7AF3 - chains 1 and M of the 9 polymer chains in the assembly; structure by electron microscopy, 2.82 A resolution.

Chain 1:
Molecule: 16S rRNA (head)
Source organism: Escherichia coli
Sequence (1541 nucleotides; each row starts with the number of its first residue):
     1 AAAUUGAAGAGUUUGAUCAUGGCUCAGAUUGAACGCUGGCGGCAGGCCUA
    51 ACACAUGCAAGUCGAACGGUAACAGGAAGAAGCUUGCUUCUUUGCUGACG
   101 AGUGGCGGACGGGUGAGUAAUGUCUGGGAAACUGCCUGAUGGAGGGGGAU
   151 AACUACUGGAAACGGUAGCUAAUACCGCAUAACGUCGCAAGACCAAAGAG
   201 GGGGACCUUCGGGCCUCUUGCCAUCGGAUGUGCCCAGAUGGGAUUAGCUA
   251 GUAGGUGGGGUAACGGCUCACCUAGGCGACGAUCCCUAGCUGGUCUGAGA
   301 GGAUGACCAGCCACACUGGAACUGAGACACGGUCCAGACUCCUACGGGAG
   351 GCAGCAGUGGGGAAUAUUGCACAAUGGGCGCAAGCCUGAUGCAGCCAUGC
   401 CGCGUGUAUGAAGAAGGCCUUCGGGUUGUAAAGUACUUUCAGCGGGGAGG
   451 AAGGGAGUAAAGUUAAUACCUUUGCUCAUUGACGUUACCCGCAGAAGAAG
   501 CACCGGCUAACUCCGUGCCAGCAGCCXCGGUAAUACGGAGGGUGCAAGCG
   551 UUAAUCGGAAUUACUGGGCGUAAAGCGCACGCAGGCGGUUUGUUAAGUCA
   601 GAUGUGAAAUCCCCGGGCUCAACCUGGGAACUGCAUCUGAUACUGGCAAG
   651 CUUGAGUCUCGUAGAGGGGGGUAGAAUUCCAGGUGUAGCGGUGAAAUGCG
   701 UAGAGAUCUGGAGGAAUACCGGUGGCGAAGGCGGCCCCCUGGACGAAGAC
   751 UGACGCUCAGGUGCGAAAGCGUGGGGAGCAAACAGGAUUAGAUACCCUGG
   801 UAGUCCACGCCGUAAACGAUGUCGACUUGGAGGUUGUGCCCUUGAGGCGU
   851 GGCUUCCGGAGCUAACGCGUUAAGUCGACCGCCUGGGGAGUACGGCCGCA
   901 AGGUUAAAACUCAAAUGAAUUGACGGGGGCCCGCACAAGCGGUGGAGCAU
   951 GUGGUUUAAUUCGAUGXAACGCGAAGAACCUUACCUGGUCUUGACAUCCA
  1001 CGGAAGUUUUCAGAGAUGAGAAUGUGCCUUCGGGAACCGUGAGACAGGUG
  1051 CUGCAUGGCUGUCGUCAGCUCGUGUUGUGAAAUGUUGGGUUAAGUCCCGC
  1101 AACGAGCGCAACCCUUAUCCUUUGUUGCCAGCGGUCCGGCCGGGAACUCA
  1151 AAGGAGACUGCCAGUGAUAAACUGGAGGAAGGUGGGGAUGACGUCAAGUC
  1201 AUCAUGGCCCUUACGACCAGGGCUACACACGUGCUACAAUGGCGCAUACA
  1251 AAGAGAAGCGACCUCGCGAGAGCAAGCGGACCUCAUAAAGUGCGUCGUAG
  1301 UCCGGAUUGGAGUCUGCAACUCGACUCCAUGAAGUCGGAAUCGCUAGUAA
  1351 UCGUGGAUCAGAAUGCCACGGUGAAUACGUUCCCGGCCUUGUACACACCG
  1401 CCCGUXACACCAUGGGAGUGGGUUGCAAAAGAAGUAGGUAGCUUAACCUU
  1451 CGGGAGGGCGCUUACCACUUUGUGAUUCAUGACUGGGGUGAAGUCGUAAC
  1501 AAGGUAACCGUAGGGGAACCUGCGGUUGGAUCACCUCCUUA
Not modelled in the structure: 1-930, 1387-1541
Modified / non-standard residues: PSU (pseudouridine-5'-monophosphate) at position 516, G7M (N7-methyl-guanosine-5'-monophosphate) at position 527, 2MG (2N-methylguanosine-5'-monophosphate) at position 966, 5MC (5-methylcytidine-5'-monophosphate) at position 967, 2MG (2N-methylguanosine-5'-monophosphate) at position 1207, 4OC (4n,o2'-methylcytidine-5'-monophosphate) at position 1401, 5MC (5-methylcytidine-5'-monophosphate) at position 1406, UR3 (3-methyluridine-5'-monophoshate) at position 1497, 2MG (2N-methylguanosine-5'-monophosphate) at position 1515, MA6 (6N-dimethyladenosine-5'-monophoshate) at position 1517, MA6 (6N-dimethyladenosine-5'-monophoshate) at position 1518
Metal / ion sites: Mg2+ site 1 near A937 (its only coordinating residue here); Mg2+ site 2: G944, G945; Mg2+ site 3 near G945 (its only coordinating residue here); Mg2+ site 4: A964, U1199; Mg2+ site 5 near C972 (its only coordinating residue here); Mg2+ site 6: G976, C1359; Mg2+ site 7 near C980 (its only coordinating residue here); Mg2+ site 8: G993, G1041; Mg2+ site 9: C1054, A1197; Mg2+ site 10: C1054, A1197, G1198; Mg2+ site 11 near C1066 (its only coordinating residue here); Mg2+ site 12: G1068, G1094; 15 more Mg2+ sites not listed

Chain M:
Molecule: 30S ribosomal protein S13
Source organism: Escherichia coli
UniProtKB: C3SR52 (C3SR52_ECOLX); numbering as in UniProt (aligned over 1-118)
Sequence (118 residues; row label = number of the first residue in the row):
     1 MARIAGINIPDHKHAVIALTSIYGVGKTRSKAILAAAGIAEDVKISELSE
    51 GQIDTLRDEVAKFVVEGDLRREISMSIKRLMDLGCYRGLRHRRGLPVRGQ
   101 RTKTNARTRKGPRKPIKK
Not modelled in the structure: 1, 117-118

Chain 1 / chain M interface:
Residue-residue contacts - 76 pairs, chain 1 then chain M:
  A946(1) - Arg113(M)  salt bridge to the phosphate
  G947(1) - Arg107(M)  phosphate contact
  G947(1) - Thr108(M)  phosphate contact
  C948(1) - Asn105(M)  phosphate contact
  C948(1) - Ala106(M)  phosphate contact
  C948(1) - Arg107(M)  hydrogen bond to the phosphate
  C948(1) - Thr108(M)  hydrogen bond to the phosphate
  A949(1) - Gln100(M)  phosphate contact
  A949(1) - Arg101(M)  phosphate contact
  A949(1) - Asn105(M)  hydrogen bond to the base
  U950(1) - Arg101(M)  salt bridge to the phosphate
  U950(1) - Thr104(M)  hydrogen bond to the base
  U950(1) - Asn105(M)  hydrogen bond to the base
  G951(1) - Arg101(M)  salt bridge to the phosphate
  G951(1) - Thr104(M)  base contact
  U952(1) - Lys103(M)  base contact
  G953(1) - Lys103(M)  base contact
  G954(1) - Lys103(M)  base contact
  A1225(1) - Arg101(M)  phosphate contact
  A1225(1) - Thr102(M)  hydrogen bond to the phosphate
  A1225(1) - Lys103(M)  phosphate contact
  C1226(1) - Arg90(M)  salt bridge to the phosphate
  C1226(1) - Leu95(M)  phosphate contact
  C1226(1) - Thr102(M)  hydrogen bond to the sugar
  C1226(1) - Lys103(M)  base contact
  C1226(1) - Lys110(M)  hydrogen bond to the sugar
  A1227(1) - Leu95(M)  phosphate contact
  A1227(1) - Lys110(M)  phosphate contact
  A1227(1) - Lys114(M)  sugar contact
  C1228(1) - Lys103(M)  hydrogen bond to the base
  C1228(1) - Arg107(M)  salt bridge to the phosphate
  C1228(1) - Lys110(M)  salt bridge to the phosphate
  C1228(1) - Arg113(M)  phosphate contact
  C1228(1) - Lys114(M)  salt bridge to the phosphate
  C1228(1) - Ile116(M)  sugar contact
  A1229(1) - Thr104(M)  base contact
  A1229(1) - Arg113(M)  salt bridge to the phosphate
  C1230(1) - Thr104(M)  base contact
  U1295(1) - His14(M)  phosphate contact
  C1296(1) - His14(M)  salt bridge to the phosphate
  C1302(1) - Lys13(M)  salt bridge to the phosphate
  C1302(1) - His14(M)  hydrogen bond to the base
  C1302(1) - Ile17(M)  base contact
  A1306(1) - Thr108(M)  sugar contact
  U1307(1) - Gln100(M)  hydrogen bond to the phosphate
  U1307(1) - Thr108(M)  sugar contact
  U1307(1) - Arg109(M)  phosphate contact
  U1308(1) - His91(M)  hydrogen bond to the phosphate
  U1308(1) - Pro96(M)  phosphate contact
  U1308(1) - Val97(M)  hydrogen bond to the phosphate
  U1308(1) - Arg98(M)  phosphate contact
  U1308(1) - Gln100(M)  hydrogen bond to the phosphate
  U1308(1) - Arg109(M)  sugar contact
  G1309(1) - Ser76(M)  hydrogen bond to the sugar
  G1309(1) - Arg87(M)  salt bridge to the phosphate
  G1309(1) - His91(M)  salt bridge to the phosphate
  G1309(1) - Val97(M)  phosphate contact
  G1309(1) - Arg98(M)  salt bridge to the phosphate
  G1310(1) - Arg87(M)  salt bridge to the phosphate
  U1321(1) - Tyr86(M)  sugar contact
  C1322(1) - Tyr86(M)  phosphate contact
  C1322(1) - Gly99(M)  sugar contact
  C1328(1) - Thr28(M)  hydrogen bond to the phosphate
  C1328(1) - Arg29(M)  hydrogen bond to the sugar
  A1329(1) - Gly24(M)  phosphate contact
  A1329(1) - Val25(M)  phosphate contact
  A1329(1) - Gly26(M)  hydrogen bond to the phosphate
  A1329(1) - Thr28(M)  phosphate contact
  A1329(1) - Arg29(M)  hydrogen bond to the phosphate
  A1329(1) - Leu69(M)  sugar contact
  U1330(1) - Ile22(M)  phosphate contact
  U1330(1) - Tyr23(M)  phosphate contact
  U1330(1) - Gly24(M)  hydrogen bond to the phosphate
  U1330(1) - Val25(M)  hydrogen bond to the phosphate
  U1330(1) - Gly26(M)  phosphate contact
  G1331(1) - Tyr23(M)  phosphate contact
Also at the interface, not in a pair above, chain 1 (34 interface residues in all): U1301, C1303, C1320, G1323, A1332
Also at the interface, not in a pair above, chain M (41 interface residues in all): Thr20, Lys27, Ile73, Ile77, Leu80, Pro112

Summary:
34 residues of chain 1 and 41 residues of chain M are in contact, with 21 hydrogen bonds and 14 salt bridges.
Polar contacts include A949(1)-Asn105(M), U950(1)-Thr104(M) and U950(1)-Asn105(M). G944(1) and G945(1) form
the Mg2+ site 2. A964(1) and U1199(1) coordinate Mg2+ site 4.
Here chain 1 is 16S rRNA (head) and chain M is 30S ribosomal protein S13, both from Escherichia coli. Entry
7AF3 (Bacterial 30S ribosomal subunit assembly complex state M (head domain)) was determined by electron
microscopy, deposited together with 7AF5, 7AF8, 7AFA, 7AFD, 7AFH, 7AFI and 17 further entries.
